2QM9 - chains A and B; structure by X-ray diffraction, 2.31 A resolution.

# Chain A (and B)
Protein: Fatty acid-binding protein, adipocyte
From: Mus musculus
Notes: chain B of this document is another copy of the same molecule, construct and numbering; everything in this record applies to it too
UniProt: P04117 (FABPA_MOUSE); residues 0-131 here correspond to UniProt positions 1-132 (UniProt number = residue number + 1)
Sequence (155 residues; each row starts with the number of its first residue; numbers below 1 keep their minus sign (Gly-23 is residue -23)):
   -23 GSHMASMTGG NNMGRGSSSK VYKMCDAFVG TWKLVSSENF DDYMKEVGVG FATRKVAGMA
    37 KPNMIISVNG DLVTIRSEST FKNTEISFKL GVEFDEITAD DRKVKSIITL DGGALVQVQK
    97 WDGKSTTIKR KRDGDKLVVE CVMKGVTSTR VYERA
Unresolved in the structure: -23 to -8 (chain B: -23 to -1)
Differences from the reference sequence: expression tag (-23 to -1)
Small-molecule neighbours: troglitazone (TDZ; (5R)-5-(4-{[(2R)-6-hydroxy-2,5,7,8-tetramethyl-3,4-dihydro-2H-chromen-2-yl]methoxy}benzyl)-1,3-thiazolidine-2,4-dione): Phe16, Tyr19, Met20, Val23, Val25, Ala33, Pro38, Met40, Ser53, Glu54, Ser55, Phe57, Lys58, Thr60, Ala75, Asp76, Arg78, Ile104, Arg106, Val115, Cys117, Arg126, Tyr128
Swiss-Prot annotation at these positions:
  - motif: Lys21 to Lys31 (Nuclear localization signal)
  - binding site (a fatty acid): Arg126 to Tyr128
  - modified residue: Cys1 (N-acetylcysteine), Ser12 (Phosphoserine), Tyr19 (Phosphotyrosine)
What the authors report for this chain:
  - conformationally variable residues (helix shift, side-chain flip): Gly26 to Lys37, Phe57
  - mutagenesis - F57A: unchanged binding to troglitazone
  - mutagenesis - F57A: unchanged binding to ANS
  - mutagenesis - F57A: abolished localization to troglitazone
  - mutagenesis - F57A/L66A/L86A/L91A: decreased localization

# Chain A / chain B interface
Contacting residue pairs - 22 pairs, chain A then chain B:
  Asn45(A) - Ile73(B)
  Asn45(A) - Asp77(B)
  Asn45(A) - Lys79(B)
  Asp47(A) - Lys79(B)  salt bridge
  Leu48(A) - Asp71(B)
  Leu48(A) - Ile73(B)  hydrophobic
  Arg52(A) - Asn59(B)  hydrogen bond (side chain-backbone)
  Glu54(A) - Asn59(B)  hydrogen bond
  Lys58(A) - Arg52(B)
  Asn59(A) - Arg52(B)
  Asn59(A) - Glu54(B)  hydrogen bond
  Thr60(A) - Glu61(B)
  Glu61(A) - Thr60(B)
  Glu61(A) - Glu61(B)  hydrogen bond (backbone-side chain)
  Lys65(A) - Asp71(B)  salt bridge
  Asp71(A) - Leu48(B)
  Asp71(A) - Lys65(B)
  Ile73(A) - Asn45(B)
  Ile73(A) - Leu48(B)  hydrophobic
  Asp77(A) - Asn45(B)
  Lys79(A) - Asn45(B)
  Lys79(A) - Asp47(B)
Also at the interface, not in a pair above, chain A (16 interface residues in all): Thr50, Glu72
Also at the interface, not in a pair above, chain B (16 interface residues in all): Thr50, Lys58, Glu72

# In short
The chain A/chain B interface involves 16 residues from each chain; the contacts include 4 hydrogen bonds and
2 salt bridges. Among the polar pairs are Asp47(A)-Lys79(B), Lys65(A)-Asp71(B) and Arg52(A)-Asn59(B). Bound to
chain A: troglitazone. From the paper: F57A of chain A abolishes localization to troglitazone; conformational
variability at Gly26(A) and Phe57(A).
Both chains are Fatty acid-binding protein, adipocyte (Mus musculus). Entry 2QM9 (Troglitazone Bound to Fatty
Acid Binding Protein 4) was determined by X-ray diffraction, deposited together with 2Q9S.
